PDB entry 9LJ2 | electron microscopy, 2.98 A resolution | chains E and I of the 12 polymer chains in the assembly

== Chain E ==
Molecule: Histone H3
From: Xenopus laevis
UniProtKB: A0A310TTQ1 (A0A310TTQ1_XENLA); residues 37-134 here correspond to UniProt positions 38-135 (UniProt number = residue number + 1)
Sequence (98 residues; numbered 37 to 134; the number before each row is that of its first residue):
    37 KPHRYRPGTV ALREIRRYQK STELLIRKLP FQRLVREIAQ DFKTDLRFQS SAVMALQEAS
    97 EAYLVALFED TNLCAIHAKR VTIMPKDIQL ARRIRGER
Not modelled in the structure: 37-39

== Chain I ==
Molecule: 147-nt DNA strand
From: Escherichia coli K-12
Sequence (147 nucleotides; each row starts with the number of its first residue):
     1 TCAGGATGTA TATATCTGAC ACGTGCCTGG AGACTAGGGA GTAATCCCCT TGGCGCTTAA
    61 ACGCACGTAC GCGCTGTCCC CCGCGTTTTA ACCGCCAAGG GGATTACTCC CTAGTCTCCA
   121 GGCACGTGTC AGATATATAC ATCCGAT

== Chain E / chain I interface ==
Contacting residue pairs - 16 pairs, chain E then chain I:
  Arg40(E) with DG145(I), sugar contact
  Arg42(E) with DA69(I), phosphate contact; DG145(I), hydrogen bond to the phosphate; DA146(I), salt bridge to the phosphate
  Pro43(E) with DA69(I), phosphate contact
  Thr45(E) with DG145(I), hydrogen bond to the phosphate
  Arg72(E) with DT50(I), salt bridge to the phosphate
  Arg83(E) with DC49(I), hydrogen bond to the base; DT50(I), phosphate contact
  Phe84(E) with DC49(I), phosphate contact; DT50(I), hydrogen bond to the phosphate
  Gln85(E) with DC49(I), phosphate contact
  Ser86(E) with DC49(I), phosphate contact
  Arg116(E) with DG71(I), phosphate contact
  Val117(E) with DG71(I), phosphate contact
  Thr118(E) with DG71(I), phosphate contact
Interface residues without a listed pair, chain E (16 interface residues in all): Tyr41, Arg63, Lys115, Met120
Interface residues without a listed pair, chain I (10 interface residues in all): DC48, DA61, DT68, DC72

== In short ==
Chain E and chain I form an interface of 16 and 10 residues respectively, with 4 hydrogen bonds and 2 salt
bridges. Polar contacts include Arg83(E)-DC49(I), Arg42(E)-DG145(I) and Thr45(E)-DG145(I).
Chain E is Histone H3 (Xenopus laevis) and chain I is a 147-nt DNA strand (Escherichia coli K-12); the
structure, Structure of isw1-nucleosome double-bound complex in ADP-ADP+ state, was determined by electron
microscopy, deposited together with 9JNT, 9JNU, 9JNV, 9JO2, 9JO5 and 9LIU.
